8ZCM - chains A and B; structure by X-ray diffraction, 2.64 A resolution.

[Chain A (and B)]
Name: Immunoglobulin gamma-1 heavy chain
Organism: Homo sapiens
Notes: fragment: Fc Fragment; chain B of this document is another copy of the same molecule, construct and numbering; everything in this record applies to it too
UniProt: P0DOX5 (IGG1_HUMAN); residues 222-429 here correspond to UniProt positions 239-446 (UniProt number = residue number + 17)
Sequence (208 residues; row label = number of the first residue in the row):
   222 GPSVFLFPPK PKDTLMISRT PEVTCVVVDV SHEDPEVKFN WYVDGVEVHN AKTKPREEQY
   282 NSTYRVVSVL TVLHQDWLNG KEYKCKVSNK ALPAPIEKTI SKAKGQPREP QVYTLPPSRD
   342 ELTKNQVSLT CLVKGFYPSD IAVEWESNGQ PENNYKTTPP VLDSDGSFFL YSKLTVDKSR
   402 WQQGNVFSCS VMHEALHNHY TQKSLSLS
Unresolved in the structure: 222, 429 (chain B: 429)
Disulfides: Cys246-Cys306, Cys352-Cys410
Glycans and other covalent adducts: glycan linked to Asn282

[How chain A and chain B interact]
Pairs across the interface (40; chain A residue first):
  Tyr334(A) - Ser339(B)
  Tyr334(A) - Asp341(B)
  Tyr334(A) - Glu342(B)
  Tyr334(A) - Lys345(B)
  Thr335(A) - Ser339(B)  hydrogen bond (backbone-side chain)
  Leu336(A) - Leu336(B)  hydrophobic
  Leu336(A) - Pro337(B)
  Leu336(A) - Pro338(B)
  Leu336(A) - Ser339(B)
  Leu336(A) - Thr351(B)
  Pro337(A) - Leu336(B)
  Ser339(A) - Tyr334(B)
  Ser339(A) - Thr335(B)  hydrogen bond (side chain-backbone)
  Ser339(A) - Leu336(B)
  Asp341(A) - Tyr334(B)
  Glu342(A) - Tyr334(B)
  Glu342(A) - Lys355(B)  salt bridge
  Lys345(A) - Gln332(B)
  Lys345(A) - Tyr334(B)
  Thr351(A) - Leu336(B)
  Thr351(A) - Tyr392(B)  hydrogen bond
  Leu353(A) - Ser349(B)
  Lys355(A) - Glu342(B)
  Lys355(A) - Ser349(B)
  Lys355(A) - Lys394(B)
  Lys355(A) - Thr396(B)
  Lys377(A) - Asp384(B)
  Lys377(A) - Phe390(B)
  Thr379(A) - Val382(B)
  Asp384(A) - Lys394(B)  salt bridge
  Ser385(A) - Asn375(B)
  Phe390(A) - Lys377(B)
  Phe390(A) - Lys394(B)
  Tyr392(A) - Thr351(B)  hydrogen bond
  Tyr392(A) - Tyr392(B)  hydrophobic
  Tyr392(A) - Lys394(B)
  Lys394(A) - Asp384(B)
  Lys394(A) - Phe390(B)
  Lys394(A) - Tyr392(B)
  Lys424(A) - Asp341(B)  salt bridge
Interface residues without a listed pair, chain A (25 interface residues in all): Pro338, Gln347, Ser349, Leu350, Val382, Leu383
Interface residues without a listed pair, chain B (26 interface residues in all): Leu353, Thr379, Pro380, Leu383, Lys424

[Summary]
25 residues of chain A and 26 residues of chain B are in contact, with 4 hydrogen bonds and 3 salt bridges.
Polar contacts include Glu342(A)-Lys355(B), Asp384(A)-Lys394(B) and Lys424(A)-Asp341(B).
Chain A and chain B are both Immunoglobulin gamma-1 heavy chain (Homo sapiens); the structure, Cryogenic
Temperature Crystal Structure of Fc Fragment of Human IgG1 from Biosimilar VEGF-Trap, was determined by X-ray
diffraction, deposited together with 9IIE, 8ZCK and 8ZCL.
